Entry 1M90 (X-ray diffraction, 2.80 A resolution); this record covers chains A and U of the 31 polymer chains in the assembly.

[Chain A]
Molecule: 23S RRNA
Organism: Haloarcula marismortui
Sequence (2922 nucleotides; each row starts with the number of its first residue):
     2 UUGGCUACUA UGCCAGCUGG UGGAUUGCUC GGCUCAGGCG CUGAUGAAGG ACGUGCCAAG
    62 CUGCGAUAAG CCAUGGGGAG CCGCACGGAG GCGAAGAACC AUGGAUUUCC GAAUGAGAAU
   122 CUCUCUAACA AUUGCUUCGC GCAAUGAGGA ACCCCGAGAA CUGAAACAUC UCAGUAUCGG
   182 GAGGAACAGA AAACGCAAUG UGAUGUCGUU AGUAACCGCG AGUGAACGCG AUACAGCCCA
   242 AACCGAAGCC CUCACGGGCA AUGUGGUGUC AGGGCUACCU CUCAUCAGCC GACCGUCUCG
   302 ACGAAGUCUC UUGGAACAGA GCGUGAUACA GGGUGACAAC CCCGUACUCG AGACCAGUAC
   362 GACGUGCGGU AGUGCCAGAG UAGCGGGGGU UGGAUAUCCC UCGCGAAUAA CGCAGGCAUC
   422 GACUGCGAAG GCUAAACACA ACCUGAGACC GAUAGUGAAC AAGUAGUGUG AACGAACGCU
   482 GCAAAGUACC CUCAGAAGGG AGGCGAAAUA GAGCAUGAAA UCAGUUGGCG AUCGAGCGAC
   542 AGGGCAUACA AGGUCCCUCG ACGAAUGACC GACGCGCGAG CGUCCAGUAA GACUCACGGG
   602 AAGCCGAUGU UCUGUCGUAC GUUUUGAAAA ACGAGCCAGG GAGUGUGUCU GCAUGGCAAG
   662 UCUAACCGGA GUAUCCGGGG AGGCACAGGG AAACCGACAU GGCCGCAGGG CUUUGCCCGA
   722 GGGCCGCCGU CUUCAAGGGC GGGGAGCCAU GUGGACACGA CCCGAAUCCG GACGAUCUAC
   782 GCAUGGACAA GAUGAAGCGU GCCGAAAGGC ACGUGGAAGU CUGUUAGAGU UGGUGUCCUA
   842 CAAUACCCUC UCGUGAUCUA UGUGUAGGGG UGAAAGGCCC AUCGAGUCCG GCAACAGCUG
   902 GUUCCAAUCG AAACAUGUCG AAGCAUGACC UCCGCCGAGG UAGUCUGUGA GGUAGAGCGA
   962 CCGAUUGGUG UGUCCGCCUC CGAGAGGAGU CGGCACACCU GUCAAACUCC AAACUUACAG
  1022 ACGCCGUUUG ACGCGGGGAU UCCGGUGCGC GGGGUAAGCC UGUGUACCAG GAGGGGAACA
  1082 ACCCAGAGAU AGGUUAAGGU CCCCAAGUGU GGAUUAAGUG UAAUCCUCUG AAGGUGGUCU
  1142 CGAGCCCUAG ACAGCCGGGA GGUGAGCUUA GAAGCAGCUA CCCUCUAAGA AAAGCGUAAC
  1202 AGCUUACCGG CCGAGGUUUG AGGCGCCCAA AAUGAUCGGG ACUCAAAUCC ACCACCGAGA
  1262 CCUGUCCGUA CCACUCAUAC UGGUAAUCGA GUAGAUUGGC GCUCUAAUUG GAUGGAAGUA
  1322 GGGGUGAAAA CUCCUAUGGA CCGAUUAGUG ACGAAAAUCC UGGCCAUAGU AGCAGCGAUA
  1382 GUCGGGUGAG AACCCCGACG GCCUAAUGGA UAAGGGUUCC UCAGCACUGC UGAUCAGCUG
  1442 AGGGUUAGCC GGUCCUAAGU CAUACCGCAA CUCGACUAUG ACGAAAUGGG AAACGGGUUA
  1502 AUAUUCCCGU GCCACUAUGC AGUGAAAGUU GACGCCCUGG GGUCGAUCAC GCUGGGCAUU
  1562 CGCCCAGUCG AACCGUCCAA CUCCGUGGAA GCCGUAAUGG CAGGAAGCGG ACGAACGGCG
  1622 GCAUAGGGAA ACGUGAUUCA ACCUGGGGCC CAUGAAAAGA CGAGCAUAGU GUCCGUACCG
  1682 AGAACCGACA CAGGUGUCCA UGGCGGCGAA AGCCAAGGCC UGUCGGGAGC AACCAACGUU
  1742 AGGGAAUUCG GCAAGUUAGU CCCGUACCUU CGGAAGAAGG GAUGCCUGCU CCGGAACGGA
  1802 GCAGGUCGCA GUGACUCGGA AGCUCGGACU GUCUAGUAAC AACAUAGGUG ACCGCAAAUC
  1862 CGCAAGGACU CGUACGGUCA CUGAAUCCUG CCCAGUGCAG GUAUCUGAAC ACCUCGUACA
  1922 AGAGGACGAA GGACCUGUCA ACGGCGGGGG UAACUAUGAC CCUCUUAAGG UAGCGUAGUA
  1982 CCUUGCCGCA UCAGUAGCGG CUUGCAUGAA UGGAUUAACC AGAGCUUCAC UGUCCCAACG
  2042 UUGGGCCCGG UGAACUGUAC AUUCCAGUGC GGAGUCUGGA GACACCCAGG GGGAAGCGAA
  2102 GACCCUAUGG AGCUUUACUG CAGGCUGUCG CUGAGACGUG GUCGCCGAUG UGCAGCAUAG
  2162 GUAGGAGACA CUACACAGGU ACCCGCGCUA GCGGGCCACC GAGUCAACAG UGAAAUACUA
  2222 CCCGUCGGUG ACUGCGACUC UCACUCCGGG AGGAGGACAC CGAUAGCCGG GCAGUUUGAC
  2282 UGGGGCGGUA CGCGCUCGAA AAGAUAUCGA GCGCGCCCUA UGGCUAUCUC AGCCGGGACA
  2342 GAGACCCGGC GAAGAGUGCA AGAGCAAAAG AUAGCUUGAC AGUGUUCUUC CCAACGAGGA
  2402 ACGCUGACGC GAAAGCGUGG UCUAGCGAAC CAAUUAGCCU GCUUGAUGCG GGCAAUUGAU
  2462 GACAGAAAAG CUACCCUAGG GAUAACAGAG UCGUCACUCG CAAGAGCACA UAUCGACCGA
  2522 GUGGCUUGCU ACCUCGAUGU CGGUUCCCUC CAUCCUGCCC GUGCAGAAGC GGGCAAGGGU
  2582 GAGGUUGUUC GCCUAUUAAA GGAGGUCGUG AGCUGGGUUU AGACCGUCGU GAGACAGGUC
  2642 GGCUGCUAUC UACUGGGUGU GUAAUGGUGU CUGACAAGAA CGACCGUAUA GUACGAGAGG
  2702 AACUACGGUU GGUGGCCACU GGUGUACCGG UUGUUCGAGA GAGCACGUGC CGGGUAGCCA
  2762 CGCCACACGG GGUAAGAGCU GAACGCAUCU AAGCUCGAAA CCCACUUGGA AAAGAGACAC
  2822 CGCCGAGGUC CCGCGUACAA GACGCGGUCG AUAGACUCGG GGUGUGCGCG UCGAGGUAAC
  2882 GAGACGUUAA GCCCACGAGC ACUAACAGAC CAAAGCCAUC AU
Not modelled in the structure: 2-9, 126-127, 715, 971-998, 1560, 1952-1963, 2137-2236, 2339-2343, 2665-2666, 2915-2923
Construct notes: conflict C560 (U3155 in 3377779)
Metal / ion sites: Mg2+ site 1 near G28 (its only coordinating residue here); Na+ site 1: C40, G41; Na+ site 2: G56, A59, G61; Na+ site 3: G66, U108; Mg2+ site 2 near U115 (its only coordinating residue here); Na+ site 4: C130, U146; Na+ site 5: C141, G142; Mg2+ site 3: C162, U2276; K+ site 1: C162, U163, U172; Mg2+ site 4: A165, A167, C168; Na+ site 6: A165, A166, A167; Mg2+ site 5: A166, G219; 64 more Na+ sites not listed; 99 more Mg2+ sites not listed; 1 more K+ sites not listed
Small-molecule neighbours:
  - 6-aminohexanoic acid / phenylalaninal: G2102, A2103, C2104, A2486, A2538, G2540, U2620, U2621
  - sparsomycin (SPS): A2486, C2487, U2541, C2608, U2619, U2620, A2637
What the authors report for this chain:
  - binding site for CCA: G2284, G2285
  - conformationally variable residues: A2637
  - contacts within the chain: G2482-A2486 (hydrogen bond), G2102-A2486 (hydrogen bond)
  - catalytic residues: A2486 (proposed by the authors, not directly observed)

[Chain U]
Name: Ribosomal protein L24
Organism: Haloarcula marismortui
Reference sequence: P10972 (RL24_HALMA); residue numbers follow UniProt; this construct covers 1-119
Chain sequence (119 residues; each row starts with the number of its first residue):
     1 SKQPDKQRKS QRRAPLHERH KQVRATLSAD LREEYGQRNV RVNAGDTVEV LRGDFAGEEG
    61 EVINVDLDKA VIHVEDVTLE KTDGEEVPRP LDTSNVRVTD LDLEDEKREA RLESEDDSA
Metal / ion sites: Mg2+: Gln37, Arg111, Leu112, Ser114, Asp117; Na+: Ser94, Asn95 (shared with U308(A), C342(A) of chain A)

[How chain A and chain U interact]
Residue-residue contacts (106; chain A residue first):
  U30(A) - Asp5(U)  hydrogen bond to the sugar
  U30(A) - Arg8(U)  salt bridge to the phosphate
  C31(A) - Asp5(U)  phosphate contact
  C31(A) - Arg8(U)  salt bridge to the phosphate
  C31(A) - Arg12(U)  salt bridge to the phosphate
  C31(A) - Arg13(U)  hydrogen bond to the phosphate
  G32(A) - Lys9(U)  salt bridge to the phosphate
  G32(A) - Arg13(U)  salt bridge to the phosphate
  G78(A) - His17(U)  sugar contact
  G79(A) - His20(U)  sugar contact
  G79(A) - Arg41(U)  phosphate contact
  G79(A) - Lys107(U)  hydrogen bond to the base
  G79(A) - Arg111(U)  salt bridge to the phosphate
  A80(A) - Arg41(U)  sugar contact
  A80(A) - Asn43(U)  hydrogen bond to the phosphate
  A80(A) - Arg111(U)  salt bridge to the phosphate
  G81(A) - Arg41(U)  salt bridge to the phosphate
  G81(A) - Asn43(U)  phosphate contact
  G81(A) - Ala44(U)  hydrogen bond to the phosphate
  G81(A) - Val65(U)  sugar contact
  G81(A) - Leu67(U)  phosphate contact
  C82(A) - Leu16(U)  phosphate contact
  C82(A) - Val65(U)  phosphate contact
  C82(A) - Leu67(U)  hydrogen bond to the phosphate
  C85(A) - Asp68(U)  phosphate contact
  C87(A) - Lys69(U)  hydrogen bond to the base
  A95(A) - Asp105(U)  base contact
  G97(A) - Asp105(U)  hydrogen bond to the base
  G97(A) - Glu106(U)  base contact
  G97(A) - Lys107(U)  base contact
  A99(A) - Leu16(U)  sugar contact
  A99(A) - His17(U)  base contact
  A99(A) - His20(U)  hydrogen bond to the base
  C100(A) - Pro15(U)  sugar contact
  C100(A) - Leu16(U)  hydrogen bond to the sugar
  C100(A) - His17(U)  hydrogen bond to the sugar
  C101(A) - Pro15(U)  sugar contact
  C101(A) - His17(U)  sugar contact
  C303(A) - Asp116(U)  sugar contact
  C303(A) - Asp117(U)  phosphate contact
  C303(A) - Ser118(U)  phosphate contact
  G304(A) - Ser118(U)  phosphate contact
  A306(A) - Arg38(U)  salt bridge to the phosphate
  G307(A) - Arg32(U)  salt bridge to the phosphate
  G307(A) - Arg38(U)  salt bridge to the phosphate
  U308(A) - Arg32(U)  salt bridge to the phosphate
  U308(A) - Arg38(U)  salt bridge to the phosphate
  U308(A) - Arg52(U)  hydrogen bond to the base
  U308(A) - Ser94(U)  base contact
  U308(A) - Asn95(U)  base contact
  U308(A) - Arg97(U)  salt bridge to the phosphate
  C309(A) - Arg97(U)  salt bridge to the phosphate
  G315(A) - Asp54(U)  hydrogen bond to the sugar
  A316(A) - Arg52(U)  phosphate contact
  A316(A) - Asp54(U)  sugar contact
  A317(A) - Arg52(U)  phosphate contact
  C318(A) - Arg52(U)  salt bridge to the phosphate
  A331(A) - Ser1(U)  base contact
  G332(A) - Lys2(U)  hydrogen bond to the sugar
  G332(A) - Pro4(U)  sugar contact
  G332(A) - Gln7(U)  hydrogen bond to the base
  G333(A) - Pro4(U)  sugar contact
  G333(A) - Gln7(U)  sugar contact
  G333(A) - Arg8(U)  phosphate contact
  G333(A) - Gln11(U)  hydrogen bond to the sugar
  G334(A) - Arg8(U)  salt bridge to the phosphate
  G334(A) - Gln11(U)  sugar contact
  G334(A) - Ser94(U)  hydrogen bond to the base
  U335(A) - Asp92(U)  sugar contact
  U335(A) - Asn95(U)  hydrogen bond to the sugar
  G336(A) - Gly53(U)  base contact
  G336(A) - Asp54(U)  hydrogen bond to the base
  G336(A) - Arg89(U)  base contact
  G336(A) - Asn95(U)  hydrogen bond to the phosphate
  C342(A) - Thr26(U)  phosphate contact
  C342(A) - Ser94(U)  hydrogen bond to the sugar
  C343(A) - Lys21(U)  sugar contact
  C343(A) - Arg24(U)  sugar contact
  C343(A) - Thr26(U)  hydrogen bond to the phosphate
  C343(A) - Arg38(U)  phosphate contact
  C343(A) - Asn39(U)  phosphate contact
  C344(A) - Lys21(U)  sugar contact
  C344(A) - Arg24(U)  salt bridge to the phosphate
  C344(A) - Asn39(U)  hydrogen bond to the phosphate
  G345(A) - Lys21(U)  phosphate contact
  G446(A) - Ser1(U)  phosphate contact
  G446(A) - Lys6(U)  salt bridge to the phosphate
  A447(A) - Ser1(U)  phosphate contact
  A447(A) - Lys2(U)  hydrogen bond to the phosphate
  A447(A) - Gln3(U)  base contact
  G448(A) - Lys2(U)  salt bridge to the phosphate
  G448(A) - Gln3(U)  hydrogen bond to the base
  C483(A) - Arg89(U)  hydrogen bond to the base
  A484(A) - Leu79(U)  sugar contact
  A484(A) - Arg89(U)  hydrogen bond to the sugar
  A484(A) - Pro90(U)  sugar contact
  A485(A) - Pro90(U)  phosphate contact
  A486(A) - Leu79(U)  sugar contact
  A486(A) - Glu80(U)  hydrogen bond to the sugar
  A486(A) - Lys81(U)  salt bridge to the phosphate
  A486(A) - Val87(U)  phosphate contact
  G487(A) - Lys81(U)  phosphate contact
  G487(A) - Thr82(U)  hydrogen bond to the phosphate
  U488(A) - Thr82(U)  sugar contact
  A489(A) - Thr82(U)  base contact
  A489(A) - Asp83(U)  sugar contact
Other interface residues (no listed pair), chain A (51 interface residues in all): G77, C83, G301, A302, G452, G504
Other interface residues (no listed pair), chain U (57 interface residues in all): Glu18, Ala25, Val42, Leu51, Asp66, Arg108

[Overview]
51 residues of chain A face 57 of chain U across their interface, with 29 hydrogen bonds and 21 salt bridges.
Among the polar pairs are G79(A)-Lys107(U), C87(A)-Lys69(U) and G97(A)-Asp105(U). Ligands of chain A:
sparsomycin and 6-aminohexanoic acid / phenylalaninal. The paper reports the catalytic residue A2486(A); a
binding site for CCA at G2284(A) and G2285(A).
Here chain A is 23S RRNA and chain U is Ribosomal protein L24, both from Haloarcula marismortui. Entry 1M90
(Co-crystal structure of CCA-Phe-caproic acid-biotin and sparsomycin bound to the 50S ribosomal subunit) was
determined by X-ray diffraction (same publication as 1Q7Y, 1Q81, 1Q82 and 1Q86).
